Entry 8E8S (electron microscopy, 2.73 A resolution); this record covers chains 1 and 4 of the 6 polymer chains in the assembly.

== Chain 1 ==
Name: Capsid protein VP1
Source organism: Poliovirus 2
UniProtKB: Q8QNU4 (Q8QNU4_9ENTO); residue numbers follow UniProt; this construct covers 25-301
Chain sequence (277 residues; each row starts with the number of its first residue):
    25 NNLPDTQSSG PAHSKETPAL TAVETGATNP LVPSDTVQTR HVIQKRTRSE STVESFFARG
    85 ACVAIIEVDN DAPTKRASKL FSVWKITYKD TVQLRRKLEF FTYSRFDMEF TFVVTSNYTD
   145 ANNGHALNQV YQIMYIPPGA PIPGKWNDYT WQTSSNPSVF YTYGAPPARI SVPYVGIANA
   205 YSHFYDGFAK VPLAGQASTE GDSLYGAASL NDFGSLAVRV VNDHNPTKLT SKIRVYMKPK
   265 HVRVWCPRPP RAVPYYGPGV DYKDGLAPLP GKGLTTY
Not modelled in the structure: 98-101
Construct notes: conflict G295 (Glu in Q8QNU4)
Reported in the primary citation:
  - conformationally variable residues (order/disorder transition): A96 to K103

== Chain 4 ==
Name: Capsid protein VP4
Source organism: Poliovirus 2
UniProtKB: D0QXH8 (D0QXH8_9ENTO); numbering as in UniProt (aligned over 2-69)
Chain sequence (68 residues; row label = number of the first residue in the row):
     2 GAQVSSQKVG AHENSNRAYG GSTINYTTIN YYRDSASNAA SKQDFAQDPS KFTEPIKDVL
    62 IKTAPTLN
Not modelled in the structure: 10-24
Construct notes: conflict T67 (Met in D0QXH8)

== Chain 1 / chain 4 interface ==
Contacting residue pairs (32; chain 1 residue first):
  N25(1) - F46(4)  hydrogen bond (side chain-backbone)
  E40(1) - T64(4)  hydrogen bond
  T41(1) - T64(4)  hydrogen bond (backbone-backbone)
  P42(1) - K63(4)
  T45(1) - T67(4)
  A46(1) - T67(4)  hydrogen bond (backbone-side chain)
  A46(1) - N69(4)
  E48(1) - N69(4)  hydrogen bond
  T49(1) - I57(4)
  G50(1) - P56(4)
  A51(1) - T54(4)
  A51(1) - I57(4)  hydrophobic
  A51(1) - L61(4)  hydrophobic
  T52(1) - T54(4)  hydrogen bond (backbone-backbone)
  P54(1) - E55(4)
  P54(1) - K63(4)
  V56(1) - K63(4)
  D59(1) - K63(4)  salt bridge
  R72(1) - Q48(4)  hydrogen bond
  S73(1) - F46(4)
  T76(1) - F46(4)
  D131(1) - A37(4)
  S195(1) - A37(4)  hydrogen bond (side chain-backbone)
  V196(1) - A37(4)
  P197(1) - A37(4)  hydrophobic
  K264(1) - A37(4)  hydrogen bond (side chain-backbone)
  K264(1) - S38(4)
  K264(1) - N39(4)  hydrogen bond (side chain-backbone)
  H265(1) - S36(4)
  H265(1) - N39(4)
  H265(1) - A40(4)
  P271(1) - F53(4)
Interface residues without a listed pair, chain 1 (26 interface residues in all): N53, L55
Interface residues without a listed pair, chain 4 (19 interface residues in all): A41, L68

== In short ==
The interface between chain 1 and chain 4 involves 26 residues on one side and 19 on the other, with 10
hydrogen bonds and 1 salt bridge. Among the polar pairs are D59(1)-K63(4), N25(1)-F46(4) and E40(1)-T64(4).
From the paper: conformational variability at A96(1).
Chain 1 is Capsid protein VP1 and chain 4 is Capsid protein VP4, both from Poliovirus 2; the structure, 9H2
Fab-poliovirus 2 complex, was determined by electron microscopy (same publication as 8E8L, 8E8R, 8E8X, 8E8Y
and 8E8Z).
